7BZT - chains A and C of the 5 polymer chains in the assembly; structure by electron microscopy, 3.00 A resolution.

Chain A:
Protein: Capsid protein VP1
Source organism: Coxsackievirus A10
Amino-acid sequence (298 residues; each row starts with the number of its first residue):
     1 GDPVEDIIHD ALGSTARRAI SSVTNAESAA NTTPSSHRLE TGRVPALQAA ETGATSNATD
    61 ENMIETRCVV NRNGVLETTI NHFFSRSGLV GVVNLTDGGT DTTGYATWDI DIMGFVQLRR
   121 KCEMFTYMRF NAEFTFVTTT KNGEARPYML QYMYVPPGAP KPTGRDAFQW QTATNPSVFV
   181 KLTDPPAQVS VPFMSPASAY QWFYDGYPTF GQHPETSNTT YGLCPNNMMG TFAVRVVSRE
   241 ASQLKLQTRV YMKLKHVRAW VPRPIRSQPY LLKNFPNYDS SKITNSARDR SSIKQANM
Disordered / not traced: 1-25, 298
Small-molecule neighbours: sphingosine (SPH): I110, D111, I112, M113, F130, F134, F136, Y152, Y154, V178, V189, V191, Y200, W202, N227, M229, F232, M252
Reported in the primary citation:
  - conformationally variable residues (loop rearrangement): F210 to G230

Chain C:
Protein: Capsid protein VP3
Source organism: Coxsackievirus A10
Reference sequence: G0YPI2 (G0YPI2_9ENTO); residues 1-240 here correspond to UniProt positions 325-564 (UniProt number = residue number + 324)
Amino-acid sequence (240 residues; row label = number of the first residue in the row):
     1 GIPAELRPGT NQFLTTDDDT AAPILPGFTP TPTIHIPGEV HSLLELCRVE TILEVNNTTE
    61 ATGLTRLLIP VSSQNKADEL CAAFMVDPGR IGPWQSTLVG QICRYYTQWS GSLKVTFMFT
   121 GSFMATGKML VAYSPPGSAQ PANRETAMLG THVIWDFGLQ SSVSLVIPWI SNTHFRTAKT
   181 GGNYDYYTAG VVTLWYQTNY VVPPETPGEA YIIAMGAAQD NFTLKICKDT DEVTQQAVLQ
Disordered / not traced: 240

How chain A and chain C interact:
Pairs across the interface - 149 pairs, chain A then chain C:
  A29(A) with D220(C); N221(C); T223(C)
  A30(A) with D220(C); N221(C)
  A46(A) with S162(C); V163(C); S164(C)
  L47(A) with Q160(C); S162(C)
  Q48(A) with S162(C)
  A49(A) with S162(C)
  A50(A) with M118(C), hydrophobic; S162(C), hydrogen bond (backbone-side chain)
  E51(A) with M118(C); S161(C); S162(C)
  A54(A) with E50(C)
  T55(A) with R48(C); V49(C); E50(C)
  S56(A) with E50(C); K114(C); T116(C); S164(C)
  A58(A) with K114(C), hydrogen bond (backbone-side chain); S164(C); V166(C); Q219(C)
  D60(A) with S112(C), hydrogen bond; V166(C); Q219(C)
  M63(A) with S164(C); V166(C), hydrophobic
  I64(A) with T151(C)
  N73(A) with S110(C); F175(C); T223(C)
  G74(A) with T223(C)
  V75(A) with L44(C), hydrophobic
  E77(A) with Y106(C); K225(C); I226(C), hydrogen bond (side chain-backbone)
  T78(A) with S42(C), hydrogen bond (backbone-side chain); L43(C), hydrogen bond (backbone-backbone); L44(C); Y106(C); L224(C)
  T79(A) with H41(C); S42(C), hydrogen bond (backbone-side chain)
  I80(A) with H41(C), hydrogen bond (backbone-backbone)
  F83(A) with L43(C), hydrophobic; Y106(C)
  R86(A) with T16(C); C227(C)
  S87(A) with F13(C); T15(C)
  M113(A) with L239(C)
  G114(A) with Q236(C); L239(C)
  F115(A) with Q236(C)
  V116(A) with V233(C), hydrophobic; Q236(C), hydrogen bond (backbone-side chain)
  Q117(A) with D229(C)
  R119(A) with L239(C)
  R120(A) with Q101(C), hydrogen bond; Y105(C); E232(C); V233(C)
  K121(A) with Y105(C)
  F125(A) with V40(C), hydrophobic
  R129(A) with P30(C); T31(C), hydrogen bond (side chain-backbone); P32(C); T33(C), hydrogen bond
  E133(A) with D19(C); A21(C)
  T135(A) with F13(C)
  P185(A) with N11(C)
  V189(A) with A21(C); A22(C); I24(C), hydrophobic
  S190(A) with A21(C); A22(C), hydrogen bond (backbone-backbone); P23(C); I24(C), hydrogen bond (backbone-backbone)
  P192(A) with L25(C), hydrophobic; F28(C), hydrophobic
  F193(A) with F28(C); P30(C)
  M194(A) with L25(C), hydrophobic
  S195(A) with T31(C), hydrogen bond (backbone-side chain)
  P196(A) with T31(C)
  A197(A) with T31(C)
  S198(A) with P32(C), hydrogen bond (side chain-backbone); I34(C)
  K253(A) with T15(C), hydrogen bond (side chain-backbone); D17(C), hydrogen bond (side chain-backbone)
  R258(A) with T33(C); E39(C), salt bridge
  A259(A) with E39(C); V40(C), hydrogen bond (backbone-backbone)
  W260(A) with I36(C), hydrogen bond (side chain-backbone); G38(C); E39(C)
  V261(A) with P37(C); G38(C), hydrogen bond (backbone-backbone)
  P262(A) with G38(C); V40(C); L46(C), hydrophobic
  I265(A) with Q101(C)
  L271(A) with L239(C)
  L272(A) with L239(C)
  K273(A) with L239(C)
  N285(A) with R66(C)
  S286(A) with E54(C), hydrogen bond; Q95(C); S96(C)
  A287(A) with E54(C), hydrogen bond (backbone-side chain); N57(C); R66(C), hydrogen bond (backbone-side chain); G92(C); Q95(C)
  R288(A) with N57(C), hydrogen bond (backbone-side chain); R66(C); I91(C); Q95(C)
  D289(A) with N57(C); T59(C); R66(C), salt bridge
  R290(A) with V55(C), hydrogen bond (side chain-backbone); N57(C); T58(C); A83(C), hydrogen bond (side chain-backbone)
  S292(A) with T58(C)
  I293(A) with V55(C); N56(C); T58(C); A82(C), hydrophobic; A83(C), hydrogen bond (backbone-backbone)
  K294(A) with L80(C); C81(C); Q140(C)
  Q295(A) with A83(C); Q140(C)
  A296(A) with M85(C); Q140(C); V191(C), hydrophobic
  N297(A) with R90(C)
Other interface residues (no listed pair), chain A (82 interface residues in all): T59, N71, S85, M124, Y127, P176, P186, Q188, V191, A199, Y251, K255, Y270
Other interface residues (no listed pair), chain C (87 interface residues in all): D18, P70, E79, F84, P93, L98, W155, M215, F222

In short:
The interface between chain A and chain C involves 82 residues on one side and 87 on the other; the contacts
include 28 hydrogen bonds and 2 salt bridges. Polar contacts include R258(A)-E39(C), D289(A)-R66(C) and
A50(A)-S162(C). Sphingosine is bound between chain A and chain C. The paper reports conformational variability
at F210(A).
Chain A is Capsid protein VP1 and chain C is Capsid protein VP3, both from Coxsackievirus A10; the structure,
Cryo-EM structure of mature Coxsackievirus A10 in complex with KRM1 at pH 7.4, was determined by electron
microscopy (same publication as 7BZN, 7BZO, 7BZU, 7C4T, 7C4W, 7C4Y and 7C4Z).
